Entry 7QHO (electron microscopy, 3.10 A resolution); this record covers chains D and I of the 26 polymer chains in the assembly.

Chain D:
Protein: Cytochrome c oxidase subunit 1
Organism: Corynebacterium glutamicum ATCC 13032
Notes: EC 7.1.1.9
UniProt: Q79VD7 (COX1_CORGL); numbering as in UniProt (aligned over 1-584)
Amino-acid sequence (594 residues; each row starts with the number of its first residue):
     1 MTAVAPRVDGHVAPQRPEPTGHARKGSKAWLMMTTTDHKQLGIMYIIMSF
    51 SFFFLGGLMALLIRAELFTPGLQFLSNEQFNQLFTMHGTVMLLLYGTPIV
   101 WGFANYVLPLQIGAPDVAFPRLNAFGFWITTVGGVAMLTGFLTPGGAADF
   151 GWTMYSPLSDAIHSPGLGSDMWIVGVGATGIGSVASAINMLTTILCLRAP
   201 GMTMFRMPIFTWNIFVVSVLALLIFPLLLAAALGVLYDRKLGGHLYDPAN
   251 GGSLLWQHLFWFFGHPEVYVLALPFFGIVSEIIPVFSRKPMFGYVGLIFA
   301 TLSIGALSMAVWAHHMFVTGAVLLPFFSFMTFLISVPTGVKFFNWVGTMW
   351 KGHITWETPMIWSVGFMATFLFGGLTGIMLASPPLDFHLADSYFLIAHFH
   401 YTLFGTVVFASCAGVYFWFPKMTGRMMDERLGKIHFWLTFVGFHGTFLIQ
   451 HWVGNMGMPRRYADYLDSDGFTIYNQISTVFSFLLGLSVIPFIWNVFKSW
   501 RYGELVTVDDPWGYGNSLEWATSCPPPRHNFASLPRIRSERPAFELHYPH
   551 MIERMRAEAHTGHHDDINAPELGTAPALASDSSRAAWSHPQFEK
Not modelled in the structure: 1, 576-594
Sequence notes: expression tag (585-594)
Ion coordination: Ca2+: E66, T69, G71, Q73; heme-as Fe site 1: H87, H400; Cu ion: H265, H314, H315; heme-as Fe site 2 near H398 (its only coordinating residue here)
Ligand contacts:
  - 1,2-Distearoyl-sn-glycerophosphoethanolamine (3PE), molecule 1: F292, F343, V346, G347, W350, K351
  - 1,2-Distearoyl-sn-glycerophosphoethanolamine (3PE), molecule 2: V295, G296, F299, A300, L302, S303, A306, L307, L333, V336, P337, V340, H560
  - 1,2-Distearoyl-sn-glycerophosphoethanolamine (3PE), molecule 3: W356, I361, V364, A368, F436, W437, F440
  - heme-as (HAS), molecule 1: S51, F53, F54, G57, L58, A60, L61, I63, R64, L67, F80, F84, T85, H87, G88, M91, L92, Y95, G151, W152, Y393, I396, F399, H400, L403, F404, V408, F447, Q450, R460, R461, Y462, S482, L485, G486, V489
  - heme-as (HAS), molecule 2: W152, T153, W261, V268, Y269, A272, H314, H315, T331, S335, T338, G339, F342, F343, F370, G374, G377, I378, L380, A381, D386, A390, D391, L395, H398, F399, T402, L403, T406, R460, R461
  - IX7 ([(2R)-3-[[(1S,2R,3R,4S,5S,6R)-2-[(2R,3S,4S,5S,6R)-6-(hexadecanoyloxymethyl)-3,4,5-tris(oxidanyl)oxan-2-yl]oxy-6-[(2R,3S,4S,5S,6R)-6-(hydroxymethyl)-3,4,5-tris(oxidanyl)oxan-2-yl]oxy-3,4,5-tris(oxidanyl)cyclohexyl]oxy-oxidanyl-phosphoryl]oxy-2-undecanoyloxy-propyl] (10S)-10-methylhenicosanoate): L58, L62, F74, L75, Q79
Curated features (UniProtKB/Swiss-Prot):
  - binding site (Fe(II)-heme a): H87, H400
  - binding site (Cu cation): H265, Y269, H314, H315
  - binding site (heme a3): H398
  - cross-link: H265 to Y269 (1'-histidyl-3'-tyrosine (His-Tyr))
Reported in the primary citation:
  - Cu ion coordination: H314

Chain I:
Protein: Uncharacterized membrane protein Cgl2017/cg2211
Organism: Corynebacterium glutamicum ATCC 13032
UniProt: Q8NP09 (Y2017_CORGL); residue numbers follow UniProt; this construct covers 1-147
Amino-acid sequence (147 residues; each row starts with the number of its first residue):
     1 MAGSSHTIEPEIYRGVSTLDEPSAAWGWHGLKRNTIQLAGWISVLFMLGY
    51 NFGNHKGHVETIWLLVITALLVIGLLIHLFEPKLSQVRTITSRNKPVGHV
   101 EPDWTYDQATLTGTWGNLTDSQLRSVNIEPSRVAHLRAADSAKELDN
Not modelled in the structure: 1-9, 139-147
Ligand contacts:
  - 9YF ((2R)-2-(hexadecanoyloxy)-3-{[(S)-hydroxy{[(1R,2R,3R,4R,5R,6S)-2,3,4,5,6-pentahydroxycyclohexyl]oxy}phosphoryl]oxy}propyl (9S)-9-methyloctadecanoate): V59, E60, W63, I67
  - diacyl glycerol (DGA), molecule 1: L45, F46, G49, F52
  - diacyl glycerol (DGA), molecule 2: V59, I62, W63, V66
  - IX7 ([(2R)-3-[[(1S,2R,3R,4S,5S,6R)-2-[(2R,3S,4S,5S,6R)-6-(hexadecanoyloxymethyl)-3,4,5-tris(oxidanyl)oxan-2-yl]oxy-6-[(2R,3S,4S,5S,6R)-6-(hydroxymethyl)-3,4,5-tris(oxidanyl)oxan-2-yl]oxy-3,4,5-tris(oxidanyl)cyclohexyl]oxy-oxidanyl-phosphoryl]oxy-2-undecanoyloxy-propyl] (10S)-10-methylhenicosanoate): G57, H58, V59, I62
  - lycopene (LYC): A39, G40, S43, L71, G74, L75, H78

How chain D and chain I interact:
Pairs across the interface - 66 pairs, chain D then chain I:
  T2(D) - V126(I)
  T2(D) - N127(I)  hydrogen bond
  T2(D) - I128(I)
  T2(D) - R132(I)  hydrogen bond (backbone-side chain)
  V4(D) - A109(I)
  V4(D) - T110(I)
  V4(D) - L111(I)  hydrophobic
  A5(D) - A109(I)  hydrogen bond (backbone-backbone)
  A5(D) - T110(I)
  R7(D) - Y106(I)
  R7(D) - T112(I)
  V8(D) - Y106(I)  hydrogen bond (backbone-side chain)
  H11(D) - D103(I)  salt bridge
  H11(D) - Y106(I)
  R16(D) - E101(I)
  R24(D) - L19(I)
  R24(D) - D20(I)  salt bridge
  K25(D) - E21(I)  salt bridge
  E357(D) - S92(I)
  M426(D) - T91(I)
  E429(D) - T91(I)
  Y502(D) - K83(I)
  Y502(D) - L84(I)
  Y502(D) - S85(I)
  Y502(D) - Q86(I)
  Y502(D) - V87(I)  hydrogen bond (backbone-backbone)
  G503(D) - Q86(I)  hydrogen bond (backbone-side chain)
  G503(D) - V87(I)
  E504(D) - Q86(I)
  E504(D) - V87(I)
  E504(D) - T89(I)
  E504(D) - I90(I)
  E504(D) - T91(I)  hydrogen bond
  E504(D) - N94(I)  hydrogen bond
  L505(D) - Q86(I)
  L505(D) - N94(I)  hydrogen bond (backbone-side chain)
  V506(D) - N94(I)
  T507(D) - N94(I)  hydrogen bond
  T507(D) - K95(I)  hydrogen bond (side chain-backbone)
  T507(D) - P96(I)
  T507(D) - E101(I)
  V508(D) - H99(I)
  P511(D) - S92(I)  hydrogen bond (backbone-side chain)
  P511(D) - R93(I)  hydrogen bond (backbone-backbone)
  P511(D) - N94(I)  hydrogen bond (backbone-backbone)
  W512(D) - S92(I)
  W512(D) - R93(I)
  G513(D) - R93(I)
  Y514(D) - R93(I)
  S533(D) - T105(I)
  P535(D) - Q108(I)
  R536(D) - Q108(I)  hydrogen bond (backbone-side chain)
  E545(D) - W115(I)
  L546(D) - W104(I)
  L546(D) - Q108(I)
  L546(D) - W115(I)  hydrogen bond (backbone-side chain)
  H547(D) - W104(I)
  Y548(D) - R93(I)  hydrogen bond
  P549(D) - W115(I)
  H550(D) - Q122(I)
  I552(D) - W115(I)  hydrophobic
  I552(D) - S125(I)
  I552(D) - V126(I)  hydrophobic
  E553(D) - S121(I)  hydrogen bond
  E553(D) - Q122(I)  hydrogen bond
  E553(D) - S125(I)
Other interface residues (no listed pair), chain D (42 interface residues in all): P6, A13, R425, M427, W494, K498, D509, L534
Other interface residues (no listed pair), chain I (38 interface residues in all): V97, T114, L118

Overview:
42 residues of chain D face 38 of chain I across their interface; the contacts include 19 hydrogen bonds and 3
salt bridges. Polar contacts include H11(D)-D103(I), R24(D)-D20(I) and K25(D)-E21(I). Compound IX7 is bound
between chain D and chain I. The paper reports Cu ion coordination by H314(D).
Here chain D is Cytochrome c oxidase subunit 1 and chain I is Uncharacterized membrane protein Cgl2017/cg2211,
both from Corynebacterium glutamicum ATCC 13032. Entry 7QHO (Cytochrome bcc-aa3 supercomplex (respiratory
supercomplex III2/IV2) from Corynebacterium glutamicum (as isolated)) was determined by electron microscopy
together with 7QHM from the same study.
